3J1U - chains A and B of the 3 polymer chains in the assembly; structure by electron microscopy, 9.70 A resolution (very low resolution: no residue pairs are listed; an interface is given only as per-side residue counts).

== Chain A ==
Molecule: Cytoplasmic dynein 1 heavy chain 1, seryl t-RNA synthetase chimera
From: Mus musculus
Reference sequence: Q9JHU4 (DYHC1_MOUSE); residue numbers follow UniProt; this construct covers 3264-3427
Chain sequence (164 residues; numbered 3264 to 3427; the number before each row is that of its first residue):
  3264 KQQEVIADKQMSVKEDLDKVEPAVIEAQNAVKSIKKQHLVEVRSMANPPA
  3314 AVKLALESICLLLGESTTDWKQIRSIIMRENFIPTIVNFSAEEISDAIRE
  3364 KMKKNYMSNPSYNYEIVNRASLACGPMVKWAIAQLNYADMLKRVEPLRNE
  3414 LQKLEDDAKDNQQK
From the paper describing this entry:
  - contacts within the chain: Glu3378-Arg3382 (from molecular simulation)
  - mutagenesis - E3289A: increased binding to MT (citing earlier work)

== Chain B ==
Molecule: Tubulin alpha-1B chain
From: Bos taurus
Chain sequence (451 residues; each row starts with the number of its first residue):
     1 MRECISIHVGQAGVQIGNACWELYCLEHGIQPDGQMPSDKTIGGGDDSFN
    51 TFFSETGAGKHVPRAVFVDLEPTVIDEVRTGTYRQLFHPEQLITGKEDAA
   101 NNYARGHYTIGKEIIDLVLDRIRKLADQCTGLQGFSVFHSFGGGTGSGFT
   151 SLLMERLSVDYGKKSKLEFSIYPAPQVSTAVVEPYNSILTTHTTLEHSDC
   201 AFMVDNEAIYDICRRNLDIERPTYTNLNRLIGQIVSSITASLRFDGALNV
   251 DLTEFQTNLVPYPRGHFPLATYAPVISAEKAYHEQLSVAEITNACFEPAN
   301 QMVKCDPRHGKYMACCLLYRGDVVPKDVNAAIATIKTKRTIQFVDWCPTG
   351 FKVGINYEPPTVVPGGDLAKVQRAVCMLSNTTAIAEAWARLDHKFDLMYA
   401 KRAFVHWYVGEGMEEGEFSEAREDMAALEKDYEEVGVDSVEGEGEEEGEE
   451 Y
Unresolved in the structure: 440-451

== Interface between chain A and chain B ==
At this resolution (10 A) residue pairs are not listed: 13 residues of chain A and 16 of chain B lie at the interface.

== In short ==
13 residues of chain A and 16 residues of chain B are in contact. From the paper: E3289A of chain A increases
binding to MT; contacts within the chain involving Arg3382(A) and Glu3378(A).
Chain A is Cytoplasmic dynein 1 heavy chain 1, seryl t-RNA synthetase chimera (Mus musculus) and chain B is
Tubulin alpha-1B chain (Bos taurus); the structure, Low affinity dynein microtubule binding domain - tubulin
complex, was determined by electron microscopy, deposited together with 3J1T.
